8GJF - chains A and D of the 6 polymer chains in the assembly; structure by X-ray diffraction, 2.00 A resolution.

[Chain A]
Protein: Proliferating cell nuclear antigen
Organism: Aspergillus fumigatus
UniProtKB: A0A229Y5V5 (A0A229Y5V5_ASPFM); residues 1-256 here correspond to UniProt positions 614-869 (UniProt number = residue number + 613)
Sequence (256 residues; each row starts with the number of its first residue):
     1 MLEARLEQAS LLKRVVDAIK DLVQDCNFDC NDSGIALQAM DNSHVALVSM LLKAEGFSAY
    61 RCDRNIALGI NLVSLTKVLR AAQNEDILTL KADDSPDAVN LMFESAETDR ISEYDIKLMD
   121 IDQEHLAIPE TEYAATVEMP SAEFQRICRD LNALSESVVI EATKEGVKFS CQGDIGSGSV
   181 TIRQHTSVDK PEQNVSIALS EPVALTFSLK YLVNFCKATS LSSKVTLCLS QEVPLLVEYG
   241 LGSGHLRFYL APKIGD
Disordered / not traced: 195
Differences from the reference sequence: conflict Ala59 (Pro672 in A0A229Y5V5)

[Chain D]
Protein: Lys-arg-arg-gln-thr-ser-met-thr-asp-phe-tyr-his-ser-lys-arg
Organism: synthetic construct
Sequence (15 residues; each row starts with the number of its first residue):
   141 KRRQTSMTDF YHSKR
Disordered / not traced: 141, 155
Reported in the primary citation:
  - mutagenesis - Q144M (41,400 nM), T145D, T145K: decreased binding to Proliferating cell nuclear antigen (chain A)

[Interface between chain A and chain D]
Contacting residue pairs (39; chain A residue first):
  Met40(A) - Met147(D)  hydrophobic
  Met40(A) - Thr148(D)
  His44(A) - Ser146(D)
  His44(A) - Met147(D)  hydrogen bond (backbone-backbone)
  Val45(A) - Gln144(D)
  Val45(A) - Met147(D)
  Ala46(A) - Met147(D)
  Glu124(A) - Ser153(D)
  His125(A) - Ser153(D)
  His125(A) - Lys154(D)  hydrogen bond (backbone-backbone)
  Leu126(A) - Tyr151(D)
  Leu126(A) - His152(D)
  Leu126(A) - Ser153(D)
  Ala127(A) - Tyr151(D)
  Ala127(A) - His152(D)  hydrogen bond (backbone-backbone)
  Ala127(A) - Lys154(D)
  Ile128(A) - Tyr151(D)  hydrophobic
  Pro129(A) - Tyr151(D)
  Glu232(A) - Phe150(D)
  Val233(A) - Phe150(D)  hydrophobic
  Pro234(A) - Met147(D)  hydrophobic
  Pro234(A) - Phe150(D)
  Pro234(A) - Tyr151(D)
  Tyr249(A) - Met147(D)  hydrophobic
  Ala251(A) - Gln144(D)  hydrogen bond (backbone-side chain)
  Ala251(A) - Thr145(D)
  Ala251(A) - Ser146(D)
  Ala251(A) - Met147(D)
  Ala251(A) - Phe150(D)  hydrophobic
  Pro252(A) - Gln144(D)  hydrogen bond (backbone-side chain)
  Pro252(A) - Thr145(D)  hydrogen bond (backbone-side chain)
  Pro252(A) - Phe150(D)
  Lys253(A) - Arg143(D)
  Lys253(A) - Gln144(D)
  Ile254(A) - Arg142(D)  hydrogen bond (backbone-backbone)
  Ile254(A) - Arg143(D)  hydrogen bond (backbone-backbone)
  Ile254(A) - Thr145(D)
  Gly255(A) - Arg142(D)
  Asp256(A) - Arg142(D)
Interface residues without a listed pair, chain A (24 interface residues in all): Leu47, Thr131, Ser208, Leu250

[In short]
The interface between chain A and chain D involves 24 residues on one side and 12 on the other; the contacts
include 8 hydrogen bonds. Polar contacts include Ala251(A)-Gln144(D), Pro252(A)-Gln144(D) and
Pro252(A)-Thr145(D). The paper reports that Q144M, T145D and T145K of chain D reduce binding to Proliferating
cell nuclear antigen (chain A).
Here chain A is Proliferating cell nuclear antigen (Aspergillus fumigatus) and chain D is
Lys-arg-arg-gln-thr-ser-met-thr-asp-phe-tyr-his-ser-lys-arg (synthetic construct). Entry 8GJF (afupcna bound
with peptide mimetic) was determined by X-ray diffraction together with 8GJ5 from the same study.
